PDB entry 7KGB | electron microscopy, 2.70 A resolution | chains A and L of the 52 polymer chains in the assembly

== Chain A ==
Molecule: 23S rRNA
Source organism: Mycobacterium tuberculosis (strain ATCC 25618 / H37Rv)
Sequence (3138 nucleotides; numbered 1 to 3138; the number before each row is that of its first residue):
     1 UUGUAAGUGU CUAAGGGCGC AUGGUGGAUG CCUUGGCAUC GAGAGCCGAU GAAGGACGUG
    61 GGAGGCUGCG AUAUGCCUCG GGGAGCUGUC AACCGAGCGU GGAUCCGAGG AUUUCCGAAU
   121 GGGGAAACCC AGCACGAGUG AUGUCGUGCU ACCCGCAUCU GAAUAUAUAG GGUGCGGGAG
   181 GGAACGCGGG GAAGUGAAAC AUCUCAGUAC CCGUAGGAGG AGAAAACAAU UGUGAUUCCG
   241 CAAGUAGUGG CGAGCGAACG CGGAACAGGC UAAACCGCAC GCAUGGGUAA CCGGGUAGGG
   301 GUUGUGUGUG CGGGGUUGUG GGAGGAUAUG UCUCAGCGCU ACCCGGCUGA GAGGCAGUCA
   361 GAAAGUGUCG UGGUUAGCGG AAGUGGCCUG GGAUGGUCUG CCGUAGACGG UGAGAGCCCG
   421 GUACGCGAAA ACCCGGCACC UGCCUAGUAU CAAUUCCCGA GUAGCAGCGG GCCCGUGGAA
   481 UCCGCUGUGA AUCCGCCGGG ACCACCCGGU AAGCCUAAAU ACUCCUCGAU GACCGAUAGC
   541 GGAUUAGUAC CGUGAGGGAA UGGUGAAAAG UACCCCGGGA GGGGAGUGAA AGAGUACCUG
   601 AAACCGUGUG CCUACAAUCC GUCAGAGCCU CCUUUUCCUC UCCGGAGGAG GGUGGUGAUG
   661 GCGUGCCUUU UGAAGAAUGA GCCUGCGAGU CAGGGACAUG UCGCAAGGUU AACCCGUGUG
   721 GGGUAGCCGC AGCGAAAGCG AGUCUGAAUA GGGCGACCCA CACGCGCAUA CGCGCGUGUG
   781 AAUAGUGGCG UGUUCUGGAC CCGAAGCGGA GUGAUCUACC CAUGGCCAGG GUGAAGCGCG
   841 GGUAAGACCG CGUGGAGGCC CGAACCCACU UAGGUUGAAG ACUGAGGGGA UGAGCUGUGG
   901 GUAGGGGUGA AAGGCCAAUC AAACUCCGUG AUAGCUGGUU CUCCCCGAAA UGCAUUUAGG
   961 UGCAGCGUUG CGUGGUUCAC CGCGGAGGUA GAGCUACUGG AUGGCCGAUG GGCCCUACUA
  1021 GGUUACUGAC GUCAGCCAAA CUCCGAAUGC CGUGGUGUAA AGCGUGGCAG UGAGACGGCG
  1081 GGGGAUAAGC UCCGUACGUC GAAAGGGAAA CAGCCCAGAU CGCCGGCUAA GGCCCCCAAG
  1141 CGUGUGCUAA GUGGGAAAGG AUGUGCAGUC GCAAAGACAA CCAGGAGGUU GGCUUAGAAG
  1201 CAGCCACCCU UGAAAGAGUG CGUAAUAGCU CACUGGUCAA GUGAUUGUGC GCCGAUAAUG
  1261 UAGCGGGGCU CAAGCACACC GCCGAAGCCG CGGCACAUCC ACCUUGUGGU GGGUGUGGGU
  1321 AGGGGAGCGU CCCUCAUUCA GCGAAGCCAC CGGGUGACCG GUGGUGGAGG GUGGGGGAGU
  1381 GAGAAUGCAG GCAUGAGUAG CGACAAGGCA AGUGAGAACC UUGCCCGCCG AAAGACCAAG
  1441 GGUUCCUGGG CCAGGCCAGU CCGCCCAGGG UGAGUCGGGA CCUAAGGCGA GGCCGACAGG
  1501 CGUAGUCGAU GGACAACGGG UUGAUAUUCC CGUACCCGUG UGUGGGCGCC CGUGACGAAU
  1561 CAGCGGUACU AACCACCCAA AACCGGAUCG AUCACUCCCC UUCGGGGGUG UGGAGUUCUG
  1621 GGGCUGCGUG GGAACUUCGC UGGUAGUAGU CAAGCGAAGG GGUGACGCAG GAAGGUAGCC
  1681 GUACCAGUCA GUGGUAACAC UGGGGCAAGC CGGUAGGGAG AGCGAUAGGC AAAUCCGUCG
  1741 CUCACUAAUC CUGAGAGGUG ACGCAUAGCC GGUUGAGGCG AAUUCGGUGA UCCUCUGCUG
  1801 CCAAGAAAAG CCUCUAGCGA GCACACACAC GGCCCGUACC CCAAACCGAC ACAGGUGGUC
  1861 AGGUAGAGCA UACCAAGGCG UACGAGAUAA CUAUGGUUAA GGAACUCGGC AAAAUGCCCC
  1921 CGUAACUUCG GGAGAAGGGG GACCGGAAUA UCGUGAACAC CCUUGCGGUG GGAGCGGGAU
  1981 CCGGUCGCAG AAACCAGUGA GGAGCGACUG UUUACUAAAA ACACAGGUCC GUGCGAAGUC
  2041 GCAAGACGAU GUAUACGGAC UGACGCCUGC CCGGUGCUGG AAGGUUAAGA GGACCCGUUA
  2101 ACCCGCAAGG GUGAAGCGGA GAAUUUAAGC CCCAGUAAAC GGCGGUGGUA ACUAUAACCA
  2161 UCCUAAGGUA GCGAAAUUCC UUGUCGGGUA AGUUCCGACC UGCACGAAUG GCGUAACGAC
  2221 UUCUCAACUG UCUCAACCAU AGACUCGGCG AAAUUGCACU ACGAGUAAAG AUGCUCGUUA
  2281 CGCGCGGCAG GACGAAAAGA CCCCGGGACC UUCACUACAA CUUGGUAUUG AUGUUCGGUA
  2341 CGGUUUGUGU AGGAUAGGUG GGAGACUGUG AAACCUCGAC GCCAGUUGGG GCGGAGUCGU
  2401 UGUUGAAAUA CCACUCUGAU CGUAUUGGGC AUCUAACCUC GAACCCUGAA UCGGGUUUAG
  2461 GGACAGUGCC UGGCGGGUAG UUUAACUGGG GCGGUUGCCU CCUAAAAUGU AACGGAGGCG
  2521 CCCAAAGGUU CCCUCAACCU GGACGGCAAU CAGGUGGCGA GUGUAAAUGC ACAAGGGAGC
  2581 UUGACUGCGA GACUUACAAG UCAAGCAGGG ACGAAAGUCG GGAUUAGUGA UCCGGCACCC
  2641 CCGAGUGGAA GGGGUGUCGC UCAACGGAUA AAAGGUACCC CGGGGAUAAC AGGCUGAUCU
  2701 UCCCCAAGAG UCCAUAUCGA CGGGAUGGUU UGGCACCUCG AUGUCGGCUC GUCGCAUCCU
  2761 GGGGCUGGAG CAGGUCCCAA GGGUUGGGCU GUUCGCCCAU UAAAGCGGCA CGCGAGCUGG
  2821 GUUUAGAACG UCGUGAGACA GUUCGGUCUC UAUCCGCCGC GCGCGUCAGA AACUUGAGGA
  2881 AACCUGUCCC UAGUACGAGA GGACCGGGAC GGACGAACCU CUGGUGCACC AGUUGUCCCG
  2941 CCAGGGGCAC CGCUGGAUAG CCACGUUCGG UCAGGAUAAC CGCUGAAAGC AUCUAAGCGG
  3001 GAAACCUUCU CCAAGAUCAG GUUUCUCACC CACUUGGUGG GAUAAGGCCC CCCGCAGAAC
  3061 ACGGGUUCAA UAGGUCAGAC CUGGAAGCUC AGUAAUGGGU GUAGGGAACU GGUGCUAACC
  3121 GGCCGAAAAC UUACAACA
Unresolved in the structure: 1-4, 1013-1022, 3133-3138
Modified / non-standard residues: 5MU (5-methyluridine 5'-monophosphate) at position 2177, 6MZ (N6-methyladenosine-5'-monophosphate) at position 2268, 6MZ (N6-methyladenosine-5'-monophosphate) at position 2296, OMG (o2'-methylguanosine-5'-monophosphate) at position 2489, OMC (o2'-methylycytidine-5'-monophosphate) at position 2736, OMG (o2'-methylguanosine-5'-monophosphate) at position 2791
Metal / ion sites: Mg2+ site 1: A13, G15, G16; Mg2+ site 2: A14, G15; Mg2+ site 3: C31, G1370; Mg2+ site 4: C46, G217; Mg2+ site 5 near U72 (its only coordinating residue here); Mg2+ site 6 near U120 (its only coordinating residue here); Mg2+ site 7: A162, U166; Mg2+ site 8: G194, U2481; Mg2+ site 9 near G194 (its only coordinating residue here); Mg2+ site 10: A199, C200; Mg2+ site 11 near G220 (its only coordinating residue here); Mg2+ site 12 near C251 (its only coordinating residue here); 204 more Mg2+ sites not listed
Residues lining bound ligands: Sequanamycin 9 (WDP): G874, U875, G877, G880, A881, 6MZ_2296, A2297, A2300, A2741, G2743, U2744, U2847, C2848, U2849

== Chain L ==
Molecule: 50S ribosomal protein L15
Source organism: Mycobacterium tuberculosis (strain ATCC 25618 / H37Rv)
Reference sequence: P9WHD7 (RL15_MYCTU); numbering as in UniProt (aligned over 1-146)
Amino-acid sequence (146 residues; each row starts with the number of its first residue):
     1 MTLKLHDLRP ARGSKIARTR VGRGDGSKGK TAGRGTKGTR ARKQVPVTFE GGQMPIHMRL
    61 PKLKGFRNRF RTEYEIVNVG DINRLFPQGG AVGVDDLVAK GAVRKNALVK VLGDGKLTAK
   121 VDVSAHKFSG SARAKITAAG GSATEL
Unresolved in the structure: 1-2, 146
Metal / ion sites: Mg2+ site 1: Gly33 (shared with G1323(A) of chain A); Mg2+ site 2: Thr36 (shared with U1071(A) of chain A)

== Chain A / chain L interface ==
Residue-residue contacts (168):
  A198(A) with Phe49(L), base contact
  A246(A) with Arg67(L), hydrogen bond to the phosphate; Arg69(L), hydrogen bond to the sugar
  C251(A) with Lys62(L), hydrogen bond to the sugar
  G252(A) with Met58(L), phosphate contact
  A253(A) with His57(L), salt bridge to the phosphate
  U668(A) with Lys30(L), phosphate contact
  U669(A) with Lys30(L), salt bridge to the phosphate; Lys37(L), hydrogen bond to the phosphate
  U670(A) with Lys37(L), salt bridge to the phosphate
  G689(A) with Val21(L), sugar contact; Arg23(L), salt bridge to the phosphate; Thr31(L), base contact; Ala32(L), base contact; Arg34(L), hydrogen bond to the base
  U690(A) with Arg18(L), salt bridge to the phosphate
  C691(A) with Arg18(L), salt bridge to the phosphate
  G700(A) with Gly13(L), hydrogen bond to the sugar; Ser14(L), hydrogen bond to the base
  U701(A) with Ala11(L), sugar contact; Arg12(L), sugar contact; Gly13(L), sugar contact; Ser14(L), sugar contact
  U724(A) with Lys105(L), hydrogen bond to the sugar
  A725(A) with Lys105(L), salt bridge to the phosphate
  G726(A) with Lys105(L), phosphate contact
  C728(A) with Arg104(L), base contact
  G729(A) with Arg104(L), hydrogen bond to the base
  C730(A) with Glu75(L), hydrogen bond to the base; Arg104(L), base contact
  A731(A) with Ile76(L), sugar contact; Asn78(L), hydrogen bond to the base; Leu112(L), base contact
  G734(A) with Arg71(L), base contact
  A735(A) with Lys64(L), salt bridge to the phosphate; Gly65(L), sugar contact; Phe66(L), hydrogen bond to the sugar
  A736(A) with Phe66(L), sugar contact; Asn68(L), phosphate contact
  A737(A) with Asn68(L), hydrogen bond to the phosphate; Arg71(L), salt bridge to the phosphate
  G738(A) with Arg71(L), hydrogen bond to the base
  C739(A) with Lys127(L), salt bridge to the phosphate
  G740(A) with Ile76(L), base contact; Lys110(L), hydrogen bond to the base; Leu112(L), base contact; Ser129(L), hydrogen bond to the phosphate; Gly130(L), hydrogen bond to the phosphate
  A741(A) with Leu112(L), phosphate contact; Gly113(L), hydrogen bond to the phosphate; Asp114(L), sugar contact; Ser129(L), hydrogen bond to the phosphate; Ser131(L), hydrogen bond to the phosphate
  C775(A) with Lys116(L), hydrogen bond to the phosphate
  G776(A) with Lys116(L), salt bridge to the phosphate
  G790(A) with Ser14(L), sugar contact; Lys15(L), sugar contact; Ile16(L), hydrogen bond to the sugar
  U791(A) with Ile16(L), sugar contact; Arg18(L), sugar contact
  G792(A) with Arg18(L), phosphate contact; Thr19(L), hydrogen bond to the phosphate
  U794(A) with Gln44(L), phosphate contact
  C795(A) with Gln44(L), phosphate contact
  C800(A) with Arg34(L), salt bridge to the phosphate; Ala41(L), hydrogen bond to the base
  A933(A) with Lys43(L), salt bridge to the phosphate
  G934(A) with Thr39(L), hydrogen bond to the sugar; Lys43(L), salt bridge to the phosphate
  C935(A) with Lys37(L), phosphate contact; Gly38(L), phosphate contact; Thr39(L), phosphate contact; Arg42(L), base contact
  U936(A) with Lys37(L), salt bridge to the phosphate; Arg42(L), base contact
  G937(A) with Lys37(L), phosphate contact; Arg42(L), hydrogen bond to the base
  U939(A) with Gly22(L), hydrogen bond to the sugar; Lys30(L), hydrogen bond to the base
  U940(A) with Gly22(L), phosphate contact; Arg23(L), hydrogen bond to the base; Gly24(L), hydrogen bond to the phosphate; Gly29(L), phosphate contact; Lys30(L), phosphate contact
  C941(A) with Arg20(L), base contact; Arg23(L), base contact; Gly24(L), phosphate contact
  U942(A) with Gly24(L), phosphate contact; Asp25(L), hydrogen bond to the phosphate; Gly26(L), hydrogen bond to the phosphate
  C943(A) with Gly26(L), hydrogen bond to the base
  A954(A) with Gln53(L), hydrogen bond to the sugar
  U955(A) with Gly51(L), hydrogen bond to the sugar; Gly52(L), sugar contact; Gln53(L), sugar contact
  G960(A) with Gly38(L), phosphate contact; Thr39(L), hydrogen bond to the sugar; Gly51(L), hydrogen bond to the base
  U961(A) with Gly38(L), phosphate contact; Thr39(L), hydrogen bond to the phosphate; Arg40(L), hydrogen bond to the phosphate; Val45(L), phosphate contact; Phe49(L), sugar contact; Gly51(L), base contact
  G962(A) with Arg40(L), salt bridge to the phosphate; Val45(L), phosphate contact; Phe49(L), sugar contact; Glu50(L), sugar contact
  G1070(A) with Gly33(L), sugar contact; Arg34(L), sugar contact; Thr36(L), phosphate contact
  U1071(A) with Gly35(L), phosphate contact; Thr36(L), hydrogen bond to the phosphate
  U1307(A) with Arg12(L), hydrogen bond to the sugar
  G1308(A) with Arg12(L), salt bridge to the phosphate
  A1321(A) with Thr31(L), phosphate contact; Gly35(L), phosphate contact
  G1322(A) with Thr31(L), hydrogen bond to the phosphate; Gly33(L), hydrogen bond to the phosphate; Arg34(L), hydrogen bond to the phosphate; Gly35(L), hydrogen bond to the phosphate
  G1323(A) with Lys28(L), salt bridge to the phosphate
  G1324(A) with Lys28(L), salt bridge to the phosphate
  C1335(A) with His6(L), hydrogen bond to the sugar
  A1336(A) with His6(L), hydrogen bond to the sugar
  G1373(A) with His6(L), base contact
  G1374(A) with Leu5(L), base contact; His6(L), sugar contact; Leu8(L), sugar contact; Arg9(L), hydrogen bond to the sugar
  G1375(A) with Arg9(L), phosphate contact; Pro10(L), phosphate contact
  G1376(A) with Pro10(L), phosphate contact; Lys15(L), salt bridge to the phosphate
  G1377(A) with Lys15(L), salt bridge to the phosphate
  U1380(A) with Arg20(L), base contact
  G1381(A) with Arg20(L), salt bridge to the phosphate; Arg23(L), salt bridge to the phosphate
  A2596(A) with Gln53(L), hydrogen bond to the base
  C2597(A) with Arg59(L), hydrogen bond to the sugar
  A2598(A) with Arg59(L), sugar contact; Leu60(L), phosphate contact
  A2630(A) with Met54(L), base contact; Arg59(L), hydrogen bond to the sugar
  U2631(A) with Met58(L), hydrogen bond to the sugar; Arg59(L), sugar contact; Leu60(L), phosphate contact; Pro61(L), phosphate contact
  C2632(A) with Pro61(L), phosphate contact; Lys62(L), hydrogen bond to the phosphate
  C2633(A) with Lys62(L), salt bridge to the phosphate
  C2641(A) with Phe66(L), base contact
  C2642(A) with Phe66(L), sugar contact; Asn68(L), hydrogen bond to the sugar
  G2643(A) with Phe70(L), sugar contact
  A2644(A) with Arg69(L), base contact; Phe70(L), sugar contact
  G2652(A) with Phe66(L), base contact
  G2653(A) with Gly65(L), hydrogen bond to the phosphate; Phe66(L), sugar contact
  G2654(A) with Lys64(L), hydrogen bond to the phosphate; Gly65(L), hydrogen bond to the phosphate
  U2655(A) with Lys64(L), salt bridge to the phosphate
  G2666(A) with Gln53(L), base contact; Met54(L), hydrogen bond to the sugar; Arg59(L), base contact
  G2667(A) with Met54(L), base contact
  A2668(A) with Met54(L), phosphate contact
Also at the interface, not in a pair above, chain A (95 interface residues in all): G247, C702, G707, C733, C801, U957, A1069, A2599, A2686
Also at the interface, not in a pair above, chain L (80 interface residues in all): Asp7, Ala17, Ser27, Thr48, Ile56, Lys100, Gly101, Ala102

== Summary ==
The interface between chain A and chain L involves 95 residues on one side and 80 on the other, with 58
hydrogen bonds and 25 salt bridges. Polar pairs include G689(A)-Arg34(L), G700(A)-Ser14(L) and
G729(A)-Arg104(L). Chain A binds Sequanamycin 9.
Here chain A is 23S rRNA and chain L is 50S ribosomal protein L15, both from Mycobacterium tuberculosis
(strain ATCC 25618 / H37Rv). Entry 7KGB (CryoEM structure of A2296-methylated Mycobacterium tuberculosis
ribosome bound with SEQ-9) was determined by electron microscopy, deposited together with 7SFR.
